Entry 5ICW (X-ray diffraction, 1.95 A resolution); this record covers chains A and B.

== Chain A (and B) ==
Protein: N-alpha-acetyltransferase 60
Source organism: Homo sapiens
Notes: EC 2.3.1.48, 2.3.1.88; chain B of this document is another copy of the same molecule, construct and numbering; everything in this record applies to it too
UniProtKB: Q9H7X0 (NAA60_HUMAN); residues 3-184 here = UniProt positions 3-184
Amino-acid sequence (182 residues; each row starts with the number of its first residue):
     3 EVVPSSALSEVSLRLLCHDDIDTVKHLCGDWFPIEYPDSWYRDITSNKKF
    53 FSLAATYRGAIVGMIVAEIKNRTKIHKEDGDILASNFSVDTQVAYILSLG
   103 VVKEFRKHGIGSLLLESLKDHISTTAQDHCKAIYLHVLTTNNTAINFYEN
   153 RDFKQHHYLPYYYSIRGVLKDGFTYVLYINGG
Disordered / not traced: 3-4
Ligand contacts: coenzyme A (COA): W33, F34, S100, L101, G102, V103, F107, R108, K109, H110, G111, I112, G113, S114, N143, T145, A146, N148, F149, Y150, N152, R153
Swiss-Prot annotation at these positions:
  - region: P162 to D173 (Required for homodimerization)
  - active site: Y97, H138
  - binding site (substrate): Y38, L99, Y165
  - binding site (acetyl-CoA): L101 to V103, K109 to S114, N143, Y150 to R153
  - site: F34 (Required to position thioacetyl group)
  - modified residue (N6-acetyllysine): K79, K105, K109, K121, K156
  - natural variant: L17 (L17R: In IBGC9; uncertain significance), R44 (R44C: In IBGC9; uncertain significance), H131 (H131Y: In IBGC9; uncertain significance), N143 (N143T: In IBGC9; uncertain significance)
  - mutagenesis: C19 (C19S: Does not affect localization to the Golgi apparatus; when associated with S-30; S-132; S-207 and S-222), C30 (C30S: Does not affect localization to the Golgi apparatus; when associated with S-19; S-132; S-207 and S-222), F34 (F34A: Abolished acetyltransferase activity), P35 (P35A: Reduced acetyltransferase activity), I36 (I36A: Reduced acetyltransferase activity), E37 (E37A/F: Only slightly affects acetyltransferase activity), Y38 (Y38A: Strongly reduced acetyltransferase activity), K79 (K79A: Slightly reduced acetyltransferase activity; K79R/Q: Increased acetyltransferase activity; K79R: Decreased acetyltransferase activity; when associated with R-105, R-109, R-121 and R-156), E80 (E80A: Slightly increased acetyltransferase activity), D81 (D81A: Slightly increased acetyltransferase activity), D83 (D83A: Slightly increased acetyltransferase activity), I84 (I84A: Slightly altered acetyltransferase activity), 13 further mutagenesis entries in UniProt
Reported in the primary citation:
  - self-association interface (contacts with another copy of this molecule); pairs are residue here / residue on that copy: Y165-Y38 (hydrophobic contact), Y165-P39 (hydrophobic contact), I167-L140 (hydrophobic contact), R168-P162 (hydrogen bond), R168-K172 (hydrogen bond), V170-I36 (hydrophobic contact), L171-L171 (hydrophobic contact), I36
  - mutagenesis - P35A/I36A/I167A, Y38A, Y97F: abolished catalytic activity
  - mutagenesis - D81A, I84A, H138A, H138F, Y164F: decreased stability
  - mutagenesis - P35A (6-fold), I36A (6-fold), L140A (0.5 fold), Y165F (4 fold), I167A (3-fold): decreased catalytic activity
  - mutagenesis - D81A, I84A, Y164A, Y164F: increased catalytic activity
  - mutagenesis - I36A: unchanged stability

== How chain A and chain B interact ==
Contacting residue pairs (45):
  I36(A) - S166(B)
  I36(A) - I167(B)
  I36(A) - G169(B)
  I36(A) - V170(B)  hydrophobic
  Y38(A) - Y165(B)  hydrophobic
  Y38(A) - S166(B)
  Y38(A) - I167(B)
  P39(A) - Y165(B)
  H78(A) - Y164(B)
  H138(A) - I167(B)
  V139(A) - I167(B)  hydrophobic
  L140(A) - I167(B)
  L140(A) - R168(B)
  L161(A) - R168(B)
  P162(A) - R168(B)  hydrogen bond (backbone-side chain)
  Y164(A) - H78(B)
  Y164(A) - E80(B)
  Y164(A) - L171(B)  hydrophobic
  Y165(A) - Y38(B)  hydrophobic
  Y165(A) - P39(B)
  S166(A) - I36(B)
  S166(A) - Y38(B)
  I167(A) - F34(B)  hydrophobic
  I167(A) - I36(B)
  I167(A) - Y38(B)
  I167(A) - H138(B)
  I167(A) - L140(B)
  R168(A) - L140(B)
  R168(A) - L161(B)
  R168(A) - P162(B)  hydrogen bond (side chain-backbone)
  R168(A) - V170(B)
  R168(A) - L171(B)
  R168(A) - K172(B)  hydrogen bond (backbone-backbone)
  G169(A) - I36(B)
  G169(A) - V170(B)
  G169(A) - L171(B)
  V170(A) - I36(B)  hydrophobic
  V170(A) - R168(B)
  V170(A) - G169(B)
  V170(A) - L171(B)
  L171(A) - Y164(B)  hydrophobic
  L171(A) - R168(B)
  L171(A) - G169(B)
  L171(A) - V170(B)
  K172(A) - R168(B)  hydrogen bond (backbone-backbone)
Also at the interface, not in a pair above, chain A (22 interface residues in all): E80, L99, D173, G174
Also at the interface, not in a pair above, chain B (23 interface residues in all): E37, V139, D173, G174

== In short ==
Chain A and chain B form an interface of 22 and 23 residues respectively, with 4 hydrogen bonds. Polar pairs
include P162(A)-R168(B) and R168(A)-K172(B). From the paper: D81A, I84A and H138A of chain A, among others,
reduce stability; a self-association interface involving I36(A), Y165(A) and I167(A) among others; 14
substitutions were tested in all.
Both chains are N-alpha-acetyltransferase 60 (Homo sapiens). Entry 5ICW (Crystal structure of human NatF
(hNaa60) homodimer bound to Coenzyme A) was determined by X-ray diffraction (same publication as 5ICV).
